Entry 6J8G (electron microscopy, 3.20 A resolution); this record covers chains A and B of the 3 polymer chains in the assembly.

# Chain A
Molecule: Sodium channel protein type 9 subunit alpha
From: Homo sapiens
UniProt: Q15858 (SCN9A_HUMAN); residues 1-1988 here = UniProt positions 1-1988
Chain sequence (2031 residues; row label = number of the first residue in the row; numbers below 1 keep their minus sign (Met-42 is residue -42)):
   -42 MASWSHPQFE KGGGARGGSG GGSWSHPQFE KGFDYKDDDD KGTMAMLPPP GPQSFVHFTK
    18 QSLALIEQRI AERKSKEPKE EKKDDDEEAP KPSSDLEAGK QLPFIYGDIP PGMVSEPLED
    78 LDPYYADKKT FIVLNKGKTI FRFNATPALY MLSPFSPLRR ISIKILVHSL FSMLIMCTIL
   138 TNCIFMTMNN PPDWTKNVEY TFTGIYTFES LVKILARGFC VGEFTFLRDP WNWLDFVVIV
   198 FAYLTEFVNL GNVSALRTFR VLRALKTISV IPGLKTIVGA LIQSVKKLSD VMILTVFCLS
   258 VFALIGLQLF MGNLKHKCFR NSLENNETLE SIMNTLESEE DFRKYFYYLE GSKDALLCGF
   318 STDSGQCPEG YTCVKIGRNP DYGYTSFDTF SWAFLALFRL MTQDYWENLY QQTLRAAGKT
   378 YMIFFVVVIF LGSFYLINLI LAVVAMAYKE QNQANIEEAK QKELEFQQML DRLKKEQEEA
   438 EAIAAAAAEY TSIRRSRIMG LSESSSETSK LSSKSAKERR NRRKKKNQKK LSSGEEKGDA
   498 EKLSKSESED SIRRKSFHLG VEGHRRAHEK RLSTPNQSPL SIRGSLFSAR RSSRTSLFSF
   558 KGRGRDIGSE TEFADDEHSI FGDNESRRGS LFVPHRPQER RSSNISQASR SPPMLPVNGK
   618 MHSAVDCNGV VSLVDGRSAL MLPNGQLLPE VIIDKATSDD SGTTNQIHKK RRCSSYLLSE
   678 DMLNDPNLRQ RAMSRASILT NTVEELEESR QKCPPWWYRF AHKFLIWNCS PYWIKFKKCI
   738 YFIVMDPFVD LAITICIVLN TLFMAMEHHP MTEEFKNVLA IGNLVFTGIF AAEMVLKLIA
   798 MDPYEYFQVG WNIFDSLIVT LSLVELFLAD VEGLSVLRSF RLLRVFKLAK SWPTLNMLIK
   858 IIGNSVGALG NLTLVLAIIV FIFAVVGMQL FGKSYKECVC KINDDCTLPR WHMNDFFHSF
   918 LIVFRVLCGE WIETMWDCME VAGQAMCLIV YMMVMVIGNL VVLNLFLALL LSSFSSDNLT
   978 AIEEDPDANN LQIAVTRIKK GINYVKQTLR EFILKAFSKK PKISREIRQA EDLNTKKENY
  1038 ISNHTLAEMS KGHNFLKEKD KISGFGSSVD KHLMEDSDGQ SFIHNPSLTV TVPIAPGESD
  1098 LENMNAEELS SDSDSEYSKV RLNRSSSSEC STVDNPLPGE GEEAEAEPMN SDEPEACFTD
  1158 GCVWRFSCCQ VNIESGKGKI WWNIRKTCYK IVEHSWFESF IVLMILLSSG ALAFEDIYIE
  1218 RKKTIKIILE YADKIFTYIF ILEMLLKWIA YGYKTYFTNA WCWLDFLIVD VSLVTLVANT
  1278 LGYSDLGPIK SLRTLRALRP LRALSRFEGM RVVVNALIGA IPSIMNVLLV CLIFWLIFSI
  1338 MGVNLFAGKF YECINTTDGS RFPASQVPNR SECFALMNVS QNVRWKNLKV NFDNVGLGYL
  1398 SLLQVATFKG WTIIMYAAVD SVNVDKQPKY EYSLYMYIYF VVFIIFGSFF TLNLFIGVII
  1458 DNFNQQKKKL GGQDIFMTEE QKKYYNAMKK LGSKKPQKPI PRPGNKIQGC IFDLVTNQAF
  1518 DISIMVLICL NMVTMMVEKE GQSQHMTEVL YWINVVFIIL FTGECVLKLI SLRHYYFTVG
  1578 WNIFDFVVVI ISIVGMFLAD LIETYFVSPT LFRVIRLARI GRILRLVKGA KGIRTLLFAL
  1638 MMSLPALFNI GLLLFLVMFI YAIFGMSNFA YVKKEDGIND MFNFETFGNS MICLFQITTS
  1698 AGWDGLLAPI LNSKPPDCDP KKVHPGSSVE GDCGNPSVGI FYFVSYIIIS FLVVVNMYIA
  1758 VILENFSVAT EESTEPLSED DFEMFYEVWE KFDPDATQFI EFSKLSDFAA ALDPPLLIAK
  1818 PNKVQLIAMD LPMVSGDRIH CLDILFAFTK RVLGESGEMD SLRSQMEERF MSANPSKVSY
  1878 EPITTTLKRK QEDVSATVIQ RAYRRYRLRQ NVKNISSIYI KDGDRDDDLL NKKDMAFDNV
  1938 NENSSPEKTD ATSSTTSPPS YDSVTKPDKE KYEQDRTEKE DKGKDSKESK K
Not modelled in the structure: -42 to 113, 418-725, 826-830, 973-1174, 1769-1988
Sequence notes: expression tag (-42 to 0); variant Lys406 (Glu in Q15858)
UniProt features mapped onto this chain:
  - site (Is directly targeted by the spider protoxin-II): Glu822, Asp827
  - modified residue: Ser1490 (Phosphoserine)
  - glycosylation (N-linked (GlcNAc...) asparagine): Asn209, Asn283, Asn1352, Asn1366, Asn1375
  - natural variant: Gln10 (Q10R: In PERYTHM), Ile62 (I62V: Found in a patient with febrile seizures; uncertain significance), Pro149 (P149Q: Found in a patient with febrile seizures; uncertain significance), Phe216 (F216S: In PERYTHM), Ser241 (S241T: In PERYTHM), Asn395 (N395K: In PERYTHM), Asn641 (N641Y: Found in patients with febrile seizures plus; uncertain significance), Cys710 (C710Y: Found in a patient with severe myoclonic epilepsy in infancy; uncertain significance), Ile859 (I859T: In PERYTHM), Leu869 (L869F: In PERYTHM; L869H: In PERYTHM), Arg907 (R907Q: In CIP), Arg1007 (R1007C: In PEXPD), 11 further natural variant entries in UniProt
  - mutagenesis: Glu764 (E764Q: 5-fold less blocked by the spider huwentoxin-IV), Ile778 (I778A: 5-fold less inhibited by the spider protoxin-II), Glu822 (E822A: No change in inhibition (IC(50)) by the spider protoxin-II, but has a significant impact on channel activation by shifiting the V(50) towart 0 mV when targeted by protoxin-II ...), Leu823 (L823A: 9-fold less inhibited by the spider protoxin-II), Phe824 (F824A: 4-fold less inhibited by the spider protoxin-II; F824C: Less inhibited by the spider protoxin-II), Leu825 (L825A: No change in inhibition by the spider protoxin-II; L825C: 19-fold less blocked by the spider huwentoxin-IV), Ala826 (A826L: 8-fold less inhibited by the spider protoxin-II), Asp827 (D827A: 13-fold less blocked by the spider huwentoxin-IV, 3-fold less inhibited by the spider protoxin-II, and has a significant impact on channel activation by shifiting the V(50) towart 0 mV when ...), Glu829 (E829C: 400-fold less blocked by the spider huwentoxin-IV), Thr1409 to Ile1410 (Important increase in inhibition by saxitoxin and little increase in inhibition by tetrodotoxin), Ser1490 (S1490A: Abolishes stimulation by agents that stimulate PKC activity; S1490D/E: Increases current amplitude), Asp1597 (D1597A: Decrease of the inhibition of fast inactivation produced by scorpion alpha-toxins CvIV4 and AaH2 on this channel), 2 further mutagenesis entries in UniProt
Disulfides: Cys275-Cys324, Cys897-Cys903, Cys935-Cys944, Cys1350-Cys1370, Cys1715-Cys1730
Covalently attached groups: N-acetylglucosamine (NAG) linked to Asn283, Asn1352, Asn1366, Asn1375
Ligand contacts: Saxitoxin (9SL; [(3aS,4R,10aS)-2,6-diamino-10,10-dihydroxy-3a,4,9,10-tetrahydro-3H,8H-pyrrolo[1,2-c]purin-4-yl]methyl carbamate): Tyr362, Glu364, Arg922, Glu927, Glu930, Phe1405, Lys1406, Gly1407, Trp1408, Thr1409, Ile1410, Ala1698, Gly1699, Asp1701

# Chain B
Molecule: Sodium channel subunit beta-1
From: Homo sapiens
UniProt: Q07699 (SCN1B_HUMAN); residue numbers follow UniProt; this construct covers 1-218
Chain sequence (218 residues; row label = number of the first residue in the row):
     1 MGRLLALVVG AALVSSACGG CVEVDSETEA VYGMTFKILC ISCKRRSETN AETFTEWTFR
    61 QKGTEEFVKI LRYENEVLQL EEDERFEGRV VWNGSRGTKD LQDLSIFITN VTYNHSGDYE
   121 CHVYRLLFFE NYEHNTSVVK KIHIEVVDKA NRDMASIVSE IMMYVLIVVL TIWLVAEMIY
   181 CYKKIAAATE TAAQENASEY LAITSESKEN CTGVQVAE
Not modelled in the structure: 1-19, 193-218
UniProt features mapped onto this chain:
  - glycosylation (N-linked (GlcNAc...) asparagine): Asn93, Asn110, Asn114, Asn135
  - natural variant: Asp25 (D25N: Found in a patient with idiopathic childhood epilepsy), Arg85 (R85H: In ATFB13), Glu87 (E87Q: Found in a patient with non-specific cardiac conduction defects), Ile106 (I106T: In DEE52; uncertain significance), Cys121 (C121W: In GEFSP1), Arg125 (R125C: In DEE52; R125L: In GEFSP1), Asp153 (D153N: In ATFB13)
Disulfides: Cys21-Cys43, Cys40-Cys121
Covalently attached groups: N-acetylglucosamine (NAG) linked to Asn93, Asn110, Asn114, Asn135

# Interface between chain A and chain B
Residue-residue contacts (53; chain A residue first):
  Arg277(A) with Asn131(B); Tyr132(B)
  Asn278(A) with Tyr132(B)
  Ser279(A) with Tyr132(B), hydrogen bond (backbone-side chain)
  Arg300(A) with Glu130(B), salt bridge
  Lys301(A) with Asn131(B), hydrogen bond
  Tyr304(A) with Glu48(B); Thr49(B); Glu130(B)
  Leu306(A) with Arg46(B); Glu48(B)
  Gln323(A) with Arg45(B), hydrogen bond; Arg46(B), hydrogen bond (backbone-side chain)
  Cys324(A) with Arg45(B), hydrogen bond (backbone-side chain)
  Pro325(A) with Arg46(B); Thr49(B); Phe129(B), hydrophobic
  Glu326(A) with Lys44(B); Arg45(B), hydrogen bond (side chain-backbone); Phe129(B); His134(B)
  Gly327(A) with Tyr132(B), hydrogen bond (backbone-side chain); His134(B), hydrogen bond (backbone-side chain)
  Tyr328(A) with Phe129(B), hydrophobic; Tyr132(B), hydrophobic
  Arg372(A) with Arg46(B)
  Ile1177(A) with Tyr182(B)
  Asn1180(A) with Tyr182(B)
  Ile1181(A) with Tyr182(B), hydrophobic
  Thr1184(A) with Cys181(B); Tyr182(B); Ile185(B)
  Ile1214(A) with Val22(B), hydrophobic
  Tyr1215(A) with Val22(B), hydrophobic
  Glu1217(A) with Val24(B)
  Arg1218(A) with Val22(B); Glu23(B), hydrogen bond (side chain-backbone); Val24(B)
  Lys1220(A) with Asp25(B); Glu27(B), salt bridge
  Ile1225(A) with Ser159(B)
  Tyr1228(A) with Ser159(B)
  Ile1232(A) with Leu166(B), hydrophobic
  Tyr1235(A) with Thr171(B), hydrogen bond
  Ile1236(A) with Leu170(B), hydrophobic
  Tyr1668(A) with Gly20(B)
  Asp1677(A) with Arg46(B), salt bridge
  Glu1682(A) with Gly20(B)
  His1721(A) with Gly20(B)
  Pro1722(A) with Cys21(B), hydrophobic; Val22(B), hydrogen bond (backbone-backbone); Asp103(B)
  Gly1723(A) with Ile41(B)
Other interface residues (no listed pair), chain A (43 interface residues in all): Tyr305, Leu313, Lys1183, Lys1187, Ile1188, Phe1197, Thr1221, Ile1224, Leu1243
Other interface residues (no listed pair), chain B (38 interface residues in all): Gln102, Arg125, Leu127, Thr136, Ala155, Ser156, Glu160, Met163, Ile167, Leu174, Glu177, Thr189

# In short
The interface between chain A and chain B involves 43 residues on one side and 38 on the other, with 11
hydrogen bonds and 3 salt bridges. Polar contacts include Arg300(A)-Glu130(B), Lys1220(A)-Glu27(B) and
Asp1677(A)-Arg46(B). Bound to chain A: Saxitoxin.
Chain A is Sodium channel protein type 9 subunit alpha and chain B is Sodium channel subunit beta-1, both from
Homo sapiens; the structure, Structure of human voltage-gated sodium channel Nav1.7 in complex with auxiliary
beta subunits, huwentoxin-IV and saxitoxin ..., was determined by electron microscopy (same publication as
6J8H, 6J8I and 6J8J).
